PDB entry 4Z66 | X-ray diffraction, 2.50 A resolution | chains C and J of the 10 polymer chains in the assembly

== Chain C ==
Protein: Histone H2A
Organism: Xenopus laevis
UniProtKB: Q6AZJ8 (Q6AZJ8_XENLA); residues 814-920 here correspond to UniProt positions 15-121 (UniProt number = residue number - 799)
Chain sequence (107 residues; numbered 814 to 920; the number before each row is that of its first residue):
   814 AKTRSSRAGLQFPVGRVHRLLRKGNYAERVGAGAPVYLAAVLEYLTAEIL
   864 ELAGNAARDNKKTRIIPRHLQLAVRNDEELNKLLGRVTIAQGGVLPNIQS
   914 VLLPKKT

== Chain J ==
Molecule: 147-nt DNA strand
Sequence (147 nucleotides; row label = number of the first residue in the row):
   148 ATCAATATCCACCTGCAGATACTACCAAAAGTGTATTTGGAAACTGCTCC
   198 ATCAAAAGGCATGTTCAGCTGGATTCCAGCTGAACATGCCTTTTGATGGA
   248 GCAGTTTCCAAATACACTTTTGGTAGTATCTGCAGGTGGATATTGAT

== How chain C and chain J interact ==
Contacting residue pairs (14):
  Arg829(C) - DG269(J)  phosphate contact
  Arg829(C) - DG270(J)  salt bridge to the phosphate
  Arg835(C) - DT260(J)  salt bridge to the phosphate
  Arg842(C) - DA259(J)  hydrogen bond to the sugar
  Arg842(C) - DT260(J)  sugar contact
  Val843(C) - DT260(J)  hydrogen bond to the phosphate
  Gly844(C) - DA259(J)  phosphate contact
  Ala845(C) - DA259(J)  hydrogen bond to the phosphate
  Lys875(C) - DC280(J)  phosphate contact
  Lys875(C) - DA281(J)  phosphate contact
  Thr876(C) - DG279(J)  sugar contact
  Thr876(C) - DC280(J)  hydrogen bond to the phosphate
  Arg877(C) - DG279(J)  sugar contact
  Arg877(C) - DC280(J)  hydrogen bond to the phosphate
Also at the interface, not in a pair above, chain C (11 interface residues in all): Glu841, Lys874

== In short ==
11 residues of chain C and 7 residues of chain J are in contact, with 5 hydrogen bonds and 2 salt bridges.
Among the polar pairs are Arg842(C)-DA259(J), Val843(C)-DT260(J) and Ala845(C)-DA259(J).
Here chain C is Histone H2A (Xenopus laevis) and chain J is a 147-nt DNA strand. Entry 4Z66 (Nucleosome
disassembly by RSC and SWI/SNF is enhanced by H3 acetylation near the nucleosome dyad axis) was determined by
X-ray diffraction, deposited together with 4XZQ and 4YS3.
